Entry 9IYQ (electron microscopy, 3.18 A resolution); this record covers chains B and C of the 4 polymer chains in the assembly.

== Chain B ==
Molecule: Glutamate receptor ionotropic, NMDA 2B
Organism: Homo sapiens
UniProt: Q13224 (NMDE2_HUMAN); residues 1-842 here = UniProt positions 1-842
Chain sequence (842 residues; each row starts with the number of its first residue):
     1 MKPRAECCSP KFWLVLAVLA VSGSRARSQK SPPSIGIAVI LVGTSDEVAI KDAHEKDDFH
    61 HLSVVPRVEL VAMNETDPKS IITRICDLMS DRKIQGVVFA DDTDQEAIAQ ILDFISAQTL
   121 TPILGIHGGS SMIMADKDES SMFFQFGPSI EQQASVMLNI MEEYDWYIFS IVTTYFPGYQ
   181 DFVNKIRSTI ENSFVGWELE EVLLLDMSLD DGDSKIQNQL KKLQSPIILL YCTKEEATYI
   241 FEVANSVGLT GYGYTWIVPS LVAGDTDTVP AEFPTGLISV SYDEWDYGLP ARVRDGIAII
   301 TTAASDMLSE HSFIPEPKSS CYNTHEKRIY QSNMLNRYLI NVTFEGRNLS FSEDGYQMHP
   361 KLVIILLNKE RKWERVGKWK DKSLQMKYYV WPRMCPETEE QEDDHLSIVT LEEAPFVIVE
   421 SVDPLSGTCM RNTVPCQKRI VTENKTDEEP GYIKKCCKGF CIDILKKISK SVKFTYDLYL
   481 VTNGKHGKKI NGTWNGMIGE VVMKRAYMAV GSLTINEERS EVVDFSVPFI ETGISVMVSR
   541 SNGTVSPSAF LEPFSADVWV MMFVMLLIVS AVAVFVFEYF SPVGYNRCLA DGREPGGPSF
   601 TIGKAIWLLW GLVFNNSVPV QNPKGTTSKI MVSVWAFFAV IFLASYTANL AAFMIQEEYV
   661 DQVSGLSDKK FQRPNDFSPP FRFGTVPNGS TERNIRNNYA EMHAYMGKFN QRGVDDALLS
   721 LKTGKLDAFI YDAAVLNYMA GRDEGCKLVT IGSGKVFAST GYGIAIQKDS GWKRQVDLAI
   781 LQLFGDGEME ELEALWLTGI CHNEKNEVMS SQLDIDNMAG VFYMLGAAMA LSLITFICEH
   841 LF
Not modelled in the structure: 1-34, 394-402, 441-450, 580-596, 839-842
Swiss-Prot annotation at these positions:
  - region: Lys604 to Pro623 (Pore-forming)
  - binding site (Zn(2+)): His127, Glu284
  - binding site (L-glutamate): Thr514, Arg519, Ser690, Thr691, Asp732
  - site: Asn615 (Functional determinant of NMDA receptors)
  - glycosylation (N-linked (GlcNAc...) asparagine): Asn74, Asn341, Asn348, Asn444, Asn491, Asn542, Asn688
  - natural variant: Val15 (V15M: In DEE27; uncertain significance), Ile50 (I50N: Found in a patient with schizophrenia; uncertain significance), Leu362 (L362M: Found in a patient with schizophrenia; uncertain significance), Glu413 (E413G: In MRD6), Cys436 (C436R: In MRD6), Cys456 (C456Y: In MRD6), Cys461 (C461F: In MRD6), Arg540 (R540H: In DEE27), Pro553 (P553L: In MRD6), Asn615 (N615I: In DEE27), Val618 (V618G: In DEE27), Tyr646 (Y646C: In DEE27), 7 further natural variant entries in UniProt
  - mutagenesis: Pro553 (P553R: Changed glutamate-gated calcium ion channel activity characterized by increased glutamate and glycine potency and slowed response rise time and deactivation time course), Ala636 (A636P: Severely reduced localization to cell membrane; A636V: Reduced localization to cell membrane ...), Ala639 (A639V: Reduced localization to cell membrane. Affects glutamate-gated calcium ion channel activity resulting in increased agonist potency and mutant channels activated at lower glutamate and glycine ...), Ile641 (I641T: Reduced localization to cell membrane. Affects glutamate-gated calcium ion channel activity resulting in increased agonist potency and mutant channels activated at lower glutamate and glycine ...), Asn649 (N649T: Affects glutamate-gated calcium ion channel activity resulting in increased agonist potency and mutant channels activated at lower glutamate and glycine concentrations), Ala652 (A652G: No significant effect on glutamate and glycine agonist potency), Ile655 (I655F: Reduced localization to cell membrane), Met818 (M818V: Increased glutamate and glycine agonist potency)
Disulfides: Cys429-Cys456, Cys436-Cys457, Cys746-Cys801
Ligand contacts: 7RC ((2R)-4-(3-phosphonopropyl)piperazine-2-carboxylic acid): His486, Ser512, Thr514, Arg519, Val686, Gly689, Ser690, Thr691, Tyr731, Tyr762

== Chain C ==
Molecule: Glutamate receptor ionotropic, NMDA 1
Organism: Homo sapiens
UniProt: Q05586 (NMDZ1_HUMAN); residue numbers follow UniProt; this construct covers 1-847
Chain sequence (847 residues; each row starts with the number of its first residue):
     1 MSTMRLLTLA LLFSCSVARA ACDPKIVNIG AVLSTRKHEQ MFREAVNQAN KRHGSWKIQL
    61 NATSVTHKPN AIQMALSVCE DLISSQVYAI LVSHPPTPND HFTPTPVSYT AGFYRIPVLG
   121 LTTRMSIYSD KSIHLSFLRT VPPYSHQSSV WFEMMRVYSW NHIILLVSDD HEGRAAQKRL
   181 ETLLEERESK AEKVLQFDPG TKNVTALLME AKELEARVII LSASEDDAAT VYRAAAMLNM
   241 TGSGYVWLVG EREISGNALR YAPDGILGLQ LINGKNESAH ISDAVGVVAQ AVHELLEKEN
   301 ITDPPRGCVG NTNIWKTGPL FKRVLMSSKY ADGVTGRVEF NEDGDRKFAN YSIMNLQNRK
   361 LVQVGIYNGT HVIPNDRKII WPGGETEKPR GYQMSTRLKI VTIHQEPFVY VKPTLSDGTC
   421 KEEFTVNGDP VKKVICTGPN DTSPGSPRHT VPQCCYGFCI DLLIKLARTM NFTYEVHLVA
   481 DGKFGTQERV NNSNKKEWNG MMGELLSGQA DMIVAPLTIN NERAQYIEFS KPFKYQGLTI
   541 LVKKEIPRST LDSFMQPFQS TLWLLVGLSV HVVAVMLYLL DRFSPFGRFK VNSEEEEEDA
   601 LTLSSAMWFS WGVLLNSGIG EGAPRSFSAR ILGMVWAGFA MIIVASYTAN LAAFLVLDRP
   661 EERITGINDP RLRNPSDKFI YATVKQSSVD IYFRRQVELS TMYRHMEKHN YESAAEAIQA
   721 VRDNKLHAFI WDSAVLEFEA SQKCDLVTTG ELFFRSGFGI GMRKDSPWKQ NVSLSILKSH
   781 ENGFMEDLDK TWVRYQECDS RSNAPATLTF ENMAGVFMLV AGGIVAGIFL IFIEIAYKRH
   841 KDARRKQ
Not modelled in the structure: 1-26, 53-57, 583-602, 838-847
Swiss-Prot annotation at these positions:
  - region: Leu603 to Pro624 (Pore-forming)
  - binding site (glycine): Pro516, Thr518, Arg523, Ser688, Asp732
  - glycosylation (N-linked (GlcNAc...) asparagine): Asn61, Asn203, Asn239, Asn276, Asn300, Asn350, Asn368, Asn440, Asn471, Asn491, Asn674, Asn771
  - natural variant: Arg217 (R217W: In NDHMSR), Asp227 (D227H: In NDHMSR; uncertain significance), Arg306 (R306Q: Found in a patient with schizophrenia; uncertain significance), Asp552 (D552E: In NDHMSD), Pro557 (P557R: In NDHMSD), Ser560 (S560SS: In NDHMSD), Gly618 (G618R: In NDHMSD), Gly620 (G620R: In NDHMSD), Ala637 (A637S: In NDHMSD; uncertain significance; A637V: In NDHMSD; uncertain significance), Gly638 (G638A: In NDHMSD; G638V: In NDHMSD), Met641 (M641I: In NDHMSD; M641L: In NDHMSD; M641V: In NDHMSD), Ile642 (I642T: In NDHMSD; uncertain significance), 14 further natural variant entries in UniProt
  - mutagenesis: Ile642 (I642L: Slight decrease in glutamate and glycine agonist potency; mutant channels are activated at 2-fold higher glutamate and glycine concentrations), Val644 (V644M: Increase in glutamate and glycine agonist potency; mutant channels are activated lower glutamate and glycine concentrations), Ala653 (A653G: Increase in glutamate and glycine agonist potency; mutant channels are activated lower glutamate and glycine concentrations), Met813 (M813V: Slight decrease in glycine agonist potency; no effect on glutamate agonist potency)
Disulfides: Cys420-Cys454, Cys436-Cys455
Glycans and other covalent adducts: N-acetylglucosamine (NAG) linked to Asn61, Asn276, Asn368, Asn471, Asn771
Ligand contacts: glycine (GLY): Phe484, Pro516, Leu517, Thr518, Arg523, Ser687, Ser688, Trp731, Asp732, Phe758

== Chain B / chain C interface ==
Contacting residue pairs (81; chain B residue first):
  Asn516(B) with Leu777(C)
  Glu517(B) with Leu774(C); Leu777(C); Lys778(C)
  Ser526(B) with Lys531(C), hydrogen bond (backbone-side chain)
  Pro528(B) with Lys531(C)
  Glu531(B) with Tyr535(C); Arg755(C), salt bridge
  Glu552(B) with Thr807(C)
  Pro553(B) with Thr807(C); Leu808(C), hydrogen bond (backbone-backbone)
  Phe554(B) with Met813(C), hydrophobic
  Ser555(B) with Leu808(C)
  Val558(B) with Leu808(C)
  Met565(B) with Phe817(C), hydrophobic; Val820(C), hydrophobic
  Val572(B) with Ile824(C), hydrophobic
  Val576(B) with Ile831(C), hydrophobic
  Leu612(B) with Ser617(C)
  Asn622(B) with Gly618(C), hydrogen bond (side chain-backbone); Ile619(C)
  Pro623(B) with Ile619(C)
  Thr627(B) with Ile831(C)
  Lys629(B) with Trp608(C); Ile619(C)
  Met631(B) with Val820(C), hydrophobic; Ile824(C), hydrophobic
  Val632(B) with Ile619(C), hydrophobic
  Ser633(B) with Trp608(C); Leu615(C)
  Val634(B) with Leu819(C), hydrophobic
  Ala636(B) with Ser617(C)
  Phe638(B) with Val816(C), hydrophobic; Phe817(C), hydrophobic; Val820(C), hydrophobic
  Ile641(B) with Tyr647(C); Val816(C), hydrophobic
  Ala644(B) with Tyr647(C), hydrophobic; Thr648(C)
  Ser645(B) with Leu651(C)
  Ala648(B) with Leu651(C), hydrophobic; Ala652(C); Leu655(C), hydrophobic
  Asn649(B) with Leu655(C); Ala806(C); Leu808(C)
  Ala652(B) with Val656(C), hydrophobic; Arg659(C); Pro805(C)
  Phe653(B) with Ala804(C), hydrophobic; Pro805(C); Ala806(C); Thr807(C)
  Glu657(B) with Ser802(C), hydrogen bond
  Ser664(B) with Arg794(C)
  Asn694(B) with Glu781(C)
  Asn698(B) with Glu781(C); Asn782(C), hydrogen bond (side chain-backbone); Gly783(C)
  Ser753(B) with Arg755(C)
  Phe757(B) with Glu786(C)
  Ala758(B) with His780(C)
  Ser759(B) with Tyr535(C); His780(C), hydrogen bond
  Thr760(B) with Tyr535(C)
  Arg774(B) with Ala524(C); Gln525(C); Lys764(C)
  Leu778(B) with Asn521(C)
  Leu781(B) with Asn521(C); Ala524(C), hydrophobic
  Gln782(B) with Asn521(C); Arg695(C)
  Phe784(B) with Phe754(C); Arg755(C)
  Gly785(B) with Tyr692(C); Gln696(C)
  Asp786(B) with Gln696(C)
  Glu790(B) with Tyr692(C); Phe753(C); Phe754(C)
Other interface residues (no listed pair), chain B (61 interface residues in all): Ile515, Phe525, Val527, Met561, Val569, Asn615, Asn616, Ile630, Phe637, Ile655, Tyr699, Val756, Gly761
Other interface residues (no listed pair), chain C (56 interface residues in all): Ile519, Asn520, Gln536, Phe554, Trp563, Asn616, Ser756, Thr809, Phe810, Ala821

== Overview ==
61 residues of chain B face 56 of chain C across their interface; the contacts include 6 hydrogen bonds and 1
salt bridge. Among the polar pairs are Glu531(B)-Arg755(C), Ser526(B)-Lys531(C) and Asn622(B)-Gly618(C).
Ligands of chain B: compound 7RC. Ligands of chain C: glycine.
Here chain B is Glutamate receptor ionotropic, NMDA 2B and chain C is Glutamate receptor ionotropic, NMDA 1,
both from Homo sapiens. Entry 9IYQ (Structure of the human GluN1-N2B NMDA receptors in the Mg2+ free state)
was determined by electron microscopy together with 9IYP from the same study.
